8GRG - chains A and B; structure by X-ray diffraction, 2.70 A resolution.

Chain A:
Name: Human IDH3 alpha subunit
Organism: Homo sapiens
UniProtKB: P50213 (IDH3A_HUMAN); residues 1-339 here correspond to UniProt positions 28-366 (UniProt number = residue number + 27)
Chain sequence (339 residues; numbered 1 to 339; the number before each row is that of its first residue):
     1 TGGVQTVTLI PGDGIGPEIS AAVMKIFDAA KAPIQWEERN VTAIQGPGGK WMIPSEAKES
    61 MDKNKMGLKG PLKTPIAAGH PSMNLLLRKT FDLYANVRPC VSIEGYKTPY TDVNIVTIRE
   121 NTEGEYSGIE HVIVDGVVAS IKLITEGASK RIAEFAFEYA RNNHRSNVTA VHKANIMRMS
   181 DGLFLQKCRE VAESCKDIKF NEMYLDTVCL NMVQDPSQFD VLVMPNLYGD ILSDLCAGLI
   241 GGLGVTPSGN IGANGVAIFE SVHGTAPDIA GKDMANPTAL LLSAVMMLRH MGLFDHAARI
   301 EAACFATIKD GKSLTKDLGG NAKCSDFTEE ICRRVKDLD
Not modelled in the structure: 1-3, 46-50, 75-80, 339
Construct notes: engineered mutation Ala139 (Gln166 in P50213)
UniProt features mapped onto this chain:
  - binding site (substrate): Arg88, Arg98, Arg119
  - binding site (Mg(2+)): Asp206, Asp230, Asp234
  - site (Critical for catalysis): Tyr126, Lys173
  - modified residue: Lys50 (N6-succinyllysine), Thr74 (Phosphothreonine), Lys196 (N6-acetyllysine), Lys316 (N6-acetyllysine), Lys323 (N6-succinyllysine)
What the authors report for this chain:
  - mutagenesis - Q139A: increased catalytic activity
  - mutagenesis - Q139A: increased stability
  - catalytic residues: Tyr126, Asp230 (proposed by the authors, not directly observed)

Chain B:
Name: Isocitrate dehydrogenase [NAD] subunit gamma, mitochondrial
Organism: Homo sapiens
UniProtKB: P51553 (IDH3G_HUMAN); residues 1-354 here correspond to UniProt positions 40-393 (UniProt number = residue number + 39)
Chain sequence (354 residues; row label = number of the first residue in the row):
     1 FSEQTIPPSA KYGGRHTVTM IPGDGIGPEL MLHVKSVFRH ACVPVDFEEV HVSSNADEED
    61 IRNAIMAIRR NRVALKGNIE TNHNLPPSHK SRNNILRTSL DLYANVIHCK SLPGVVTRHK
   121 DIDILIVREN TEGEYSSLEH ESVAGVVESL KIITKAKSLR IAEYAFKLAQ ESGRKKVTAV
   181 HKANIMKLGD GLFLQCCREV AARYPQITFE NMIVDNTTMQ LVSRPQQFDV MVMPNLYGNI
   241 VNNVCAGLVG GPGLVAGANY GHVYAVFETA TRNTGKSIAN KNIANPTATL LASCMMLDHL
   301 KLHSYATSIR KAVLASMDNE NMHTPDIGGQ GTTSEAIQDV IRHIRVINGR AVEA
Not modelled in the structure: 1-14, 52-58, 81-89, 131-136
UniProt features mapped onto this chain:
  - binding site (citrate): Thr81, Asn94
  - binding site (substrate): Arg97, Arg128, Asp215
  - binding site (Mn(2+)): Asp215
  - binding site (ADP): Asn273, Thr274, Asn285
What the authors report for this chain:
  - self-association interface (contacts with another copy of this molecule); pairs are residue here / residue on that copy: His140-Glu148 (hydrogen bond)

Chain A / chain B interface:
Pairs across the interface (80; chain A residue first):
  Pro109(A) - Arg118(B)
  Tyr110(A) - Arg118(B)
  Tyr110(A) - His119(B)  hydrogen bond
  Tyr110(A) - Val222(B)
  Tyr110(A) - Leu248(B)
  Glu125(A) - Ile185(B)
  Tyr126(A) - Lys182(B)
  Tyr126(A) - Ile185(B)  hydrophobic
  Glu130(A) - Met186(B)
  Glu130(A) - Lys187(B)  hydrogen bond (side chain-backbone)
  Glu130(A) - Leu188(B)  hydrogen bond (side chain-backbone)
  Glu130(A) - Gly189(B)  hydrogen bond (side chain-backbone)
  Gly136(A) - Thr154(B)
  Gly136(A) - Lys155(B)  hydrogen bond (backbone-backbone)
  Gly136(A) - Leu192(B)
  Val137(A) - Ile153(B)
  Val138(A) - Lys151(B)
  Val138(A) - Ile152(B)
  Val138(A) - Ile153(B)  hydrogen bond (backbone-backbone)
  Val138(A) - Leu188(B)  hydrophobic
  Val138(A) - Gly189(B)
  Val138(A) - Leu192(B)  hydrophobic
  Ala139(A) - Lys151(B)
  Ala139(A) - Ile152(B)  hydrophobic
  Ser140(A) - Ser149(B)
  Ser140(A) - Leu150(B)
  Ser140(A) - Lys151(B)  hydrogen bond (backbone-backbone)
  Ile141(A) - Glu148(B)
  Ile141(A) - Ser149(B)
  Ile141(A) - Leu150(B)  hydrophobic
  Lys142(A) - Val147(B)
  Lys142(A) - Glu148(B)
  Lys142(A) - Ser149(B)  hydrogen bond (backbone-backbone)
  Leu143(A) - Val146(B)  hydrophobic
  Leu143(A) - Val147(B)
  Ile144(A) - Gly145(B)
  Ile144(A) - Val146(B)
  Ile144(A) - Val147(B)  hydrogen bond (backbone-backbone)
  Thr145(A) - Gly145(B)
  Glu146(A) - Gly145(B)  hydrogen bond (backbone-backbone)
  Lys173(A) - Asn239(B)
  Ile176(A) - Ser137(B)
  Met177(A) - Glu139(B)
  Arg178(A) - Glu139(B)  hydrogen bond (backbone-side chain)
  Met179(A) - Glu139(B)  hydrogen bond (backbone-side chain)
  Met179(A) - His140(B)
  Met179(A) - Glu141(B)
  Met179(A) - Val147(B)
  Ser180(A) - Glu139(B)  hydrogen bond
  Ser180(A) - Val147(B)
  Leu183(A) - Gly145(B)
  Leu183(A) - Val147(B)  hydrophobic
  Leu205(A) - Ile240(B)  hydrophobic
  Asp206(A) - Asn243(B)
  Cys209(A) - Ile240(B)  hydrophobic
  Leu210(A) - Asn243(B)
  Leu210(A) - Gly247(B)
  Val213(A) - Arg118(B)  hydrogen bond (backbone-side chain)
  Val213(A) - Val222(B)  hydrophobic
  Val213(A) - Val244(B)
  Val213(A) - Gly247(B)
  Gln214(A) - Arg118(B)  hydrogen bond (backbone-side chain)
  Gln214(A) - Gly247(B)
  Gln214(A) - Gly250(B)  hydrogen bond (side chain-backbone)
  Gln214(A) - Gly251(B)
  Leu227(A) - Lys182(B)
  Leu227(A) - Leu236(B)  hydrophobic
  Asp230(A) - Lys182(B)  salt bridge
  Asp230(A) - Asp215(B)
  Ile231(A) - Val214(B)  hydrophobic
  Ile231(A) - Asp215(B)
  Ile231(A) - Thr218(B)
  Ile231(A) - Ile240(B)  hydrophobic
  Asp234(A) - Asp215(B)
  Asp234(A) - Met219(B)
  Leu235(A) - Thr218(B)
  Leu235(A) - Val222(B)  hydrophobic
  Gly238(A) - Met219(B)
  Gly238(A) - Val222(B)
  Leu239(A) - Val222(B)
Interface residues without a listed pair, chain A (41 interface residues in all): His131, Val132, Asp215, Tyr228, Leu243
Interface residues without a listed pair, chain B (40 interface residues in all): Tyr237, Pro252

Overview:
The interface between chain A and chain B involves 41 residues on one side and 40 on the other, with 16
hydrogen bonds and 1 salt bridge. Polar pairs include Asp230(A)-Lys182(B), Tyr110(A)-His119(B) and
Glu130(A)-Lys187(B). From the paper: catalytic residues Tyr126(A) and Asp230(A); Q139A of chain A increases
catalytic activity.
Here chain A is Human IDH3 alpha subunit and chain B is Isocitrate dehydrogenase [NAD] subunit gamma,
mitochondrial, both from Homo sapiens. Entry 8GRG (Crystal structure of a constitutively active mutant of the
alpha gamma heterodimer of human IDH3) was determined by X-ray diffraction, deposited together with 8GRB,
8GRD, 8GRU and 8GS5.
